8T9O - chains B and C of the 6 polymer chains in the assembly; structure by X-ray diffraction, 2.70 A resolution.

[Chain B (and C)]
Molecule: Tautomerase alpha subunit
Notes: chain C of this document is another copy of the same molecule, construct and numbering; everything in this record applies to it too
Reference sequence: J3DHL6 (J3DHL6_9BURK); residues 1-67 here correspond to UniProt positions 2-68 (UniProt number = residue number + 1)
Chain sequence (67 residues; row label = number of the first residue in the row):
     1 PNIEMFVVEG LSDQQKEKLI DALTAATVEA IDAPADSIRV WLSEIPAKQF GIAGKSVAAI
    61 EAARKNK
Unresolved in the structure: 60-67
From the paper describing this entry:
  - catalytic residues: Pro1
  - mutagenesis - P1A (115-fold), R39A (19-fold): decreased catalytic activity
  - mutagenesis - L11Y: unchanged catalytic activity
  - higher-order assembly contacts with a neighbouring Tautomerase beta subunit: Glu4

[Interface between chain B and chain C]
Residue-residue contacts (11; chain B residue first):
  Pro1(B) - Arg39(C)  hydrogen bond (backbone-side chain)
  Asn2(B) - Asn2(C)
  Asn2(B) - Arg39(C)  hydrogen bond
  Asn2(B) - Trp41(C)
  Ser37(B) - Arg39(C)  hydrogen bond (backbone-side chain)
  Arg39(B) - Pro1(C)  hydrogen bond (side chain-backbone)
  Arg39(B) - Asn2(C)  hydrogen bond
  Arg39(B) - Ser37(C)  hydrogen bond (side chain-backbone)
  Arg39(B) - Arg39(C)
  Trp41(B) - Asn2(C)
  Trp41(B) - Trp41(C)  hydrophobic
Other interface residues (no listed pair), chain B (6 interface residues in all): Ile38
Other interface residues (no listed pair), chain C (6 interface residues in all): Ile38

[Summary]
Chain B and chain C each contribute 6 residues to their interface; the contacts include 6 hydrogen bonds.
Polar pairs include Pro1(B)-Arg39(C), Asn2(B)-Arg39(C) and Ser37(B)-Arg39(C). From the paper: the catalytic
residue Pro1(B); P1A and R39A of chain B reduce catalytic activity.
Both chains are Tautomerase alpha subunit. Entry 8T9O (Crystal structure of CF, a heterohexamer of the
4-oxalocrotonate tautomerase (4-OT) family) was determined by X-ray diffraction, deposited together with 8T9P
and 8T9Q.
